PDB entry 4HVL | X-ray diffraction, 2.00 A resolution | chain A

[Chain A]
Name: Membrane-anchored mycosin mycp1
From: Mycobacterium thermoresistibile
Reference sequence: G7CDQ2 (G7CDQ2_MYCTH); residues 24-393 here correspond to UniProt positions 19-388 (UniProt number = residue number - 5)
Amino-acid sequence (377 residues; numbered 23 to 399; the number before each row is that of its first residue):
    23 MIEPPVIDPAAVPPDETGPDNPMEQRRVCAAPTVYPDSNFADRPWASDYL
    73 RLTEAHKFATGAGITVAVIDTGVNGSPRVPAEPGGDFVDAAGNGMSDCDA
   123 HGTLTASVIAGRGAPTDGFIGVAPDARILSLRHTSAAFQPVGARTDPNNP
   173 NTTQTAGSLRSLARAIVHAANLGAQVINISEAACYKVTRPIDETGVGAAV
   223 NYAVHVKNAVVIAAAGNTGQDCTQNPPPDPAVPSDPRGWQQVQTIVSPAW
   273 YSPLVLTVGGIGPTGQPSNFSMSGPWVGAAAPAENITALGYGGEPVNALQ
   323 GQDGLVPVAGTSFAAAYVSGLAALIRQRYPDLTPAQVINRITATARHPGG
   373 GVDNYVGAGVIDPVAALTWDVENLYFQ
Not modelled in the structure: 392-399
Disulfide bonds: C51-C120, C206-C244
Construct notes: initiating methionine (23); expression tag (394-399)
Bound ions: Zn2+ site 1 near M23 (its only coordinating residue here); Zn2+ site 2 near E25 (its only coordinating residue here); Zn2+ site 3: D37, H190 (together with imidazole); Zn2+ site 4: E38 (together with imidazole); Zn2+ site 5: H123, S334 (together with acetate ion); Zn2+ site 6: H155, T156, E203; Zn2+ site 7: H227 (together with imidazole)
What the authors report for this chain:
  - catalytic residues: D92, H123, N239, S334
  - mutagenesis - S334A: abolished catalytic activity on EspBmtu

[Summary]
D37 and H190 coordinate Zn2+ site 3. H123 and S334 form the Zn2+ site 5. From the paper: catalytic residues
D92, H123 and N239 among others; S334A abolishes catalytic activity on EspBmtu.
Chain A is Membrane-anchored mycosin mycp1 (Mycobacterium thermoresistibile); the structure, Structure of a
serine protease MycP1, an essential component of the type VII (ESX-1) secretion system, was determined by
X-ray diffraction, deposited together with 4KG7.
